Entry 8BPF (electron microscopy, 3.50 A resolution); this record covers chains B and C of the 12 polymer chains in the assembly.

== Chain B (and C) ==
Molecule: Immunoglobulin heavy constant mu
Source organism: Homo sapiens
Notes: chain C of this document is another copy of the same molecule, construct and numbering; everything in this record applies to it too
Sequence (348 residues; numbered 229 to 576; the number before each row is that of its first residue):
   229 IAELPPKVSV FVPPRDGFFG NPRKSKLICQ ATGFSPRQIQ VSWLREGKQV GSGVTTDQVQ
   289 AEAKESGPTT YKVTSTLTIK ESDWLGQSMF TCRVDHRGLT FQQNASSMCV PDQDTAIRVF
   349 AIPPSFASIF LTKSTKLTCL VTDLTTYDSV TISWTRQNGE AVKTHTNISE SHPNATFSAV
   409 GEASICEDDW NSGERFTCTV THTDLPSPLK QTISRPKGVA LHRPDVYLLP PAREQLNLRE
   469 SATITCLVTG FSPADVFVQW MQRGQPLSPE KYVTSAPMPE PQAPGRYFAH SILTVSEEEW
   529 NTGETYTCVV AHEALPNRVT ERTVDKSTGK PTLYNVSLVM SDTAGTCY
Unresolved in the structure: 229-345, 572-576 (chain C: 229-345, 570-576)
Cystine bridges: Cys367-Cys426, Cys474-Cys536
Glycans and other covalent adducts: N-acetylglucosamine (NAG) linked to Asn563
Reported in the primary citation:
  - post-translational modification sites: Asn563
  - specificity-determining residues: Arg467, Arg514 (proposed by the authors, not directly observed)
  - specificity-determining residues: Arg467, Arg514 (by similarity / conservation)

== Chain B / chain C interface ==
Pairs across the interface - 28 pairs, chain B then chain C:
  Cys414(B) - Cys414(C)  disulfide
  Arg451(B) - Arg491(C)  hydrogen bond (side chain-backbone)
  Gly492(B) - Arg451(C)  hydrogen bond (backbone-side chain)
  Gly492(B) - Pro544(C)
  Asn545(B) - Phe358(C)
  Asn545(B) - Val537(C)
  Asn545(B) - Val547(C)
  Glu549(B) - Val547(C)
  Pro559(B) - Thr560(C)
  Thr560(B) - Pro559(C)
  Thr560(B) - Thr560(C)
  Thr560(B) - Leu561(C)  hydrogen bond (backbone-backbone)
  Leu561(B) - Leu561(C)
  Tyr562(B) - Leu561(C)  hydrogen bond (backbone-backbone)
  Tyr562(B) - Tyr562(C)  hydrophobic
  Tyr562(B) - Asn563(C)  hydrogen bond (backbone-backbone)
  Asn563(B) - Asn563(C)
  Val564(B) - Asn563(C)
  Val564(B) - Val564(C)  hydrophobic
  Val564(B) - Ser565(C)
  Ser565(B) - Ser565(C)
  Leu566(B) - Ser565(C)
  Leu566(B) - Leu566(C)
  Leu566(B) - Val567(C)  hydrogen bond (backbone-backbone)
  Leu566(B) - Met568(C)  hydrophobic
  Val567(B) - Val567(C)  hydrophobic
  Met568(B) - Val567(C)
  Met568(B) - Ser569(C)  hydrogen bond (backbone-backbone)
Other interface residues (no listed pair), chain B (21 interface residues in all): Phe358, Gln493, Val537, Pro544, Val547, Thr548
Other interface residues (no listed pair), chain C (23 interface residues in all): Asp416, Gly492, Asn545, Thr548, Glu549
Disulfides between the chains: Cys414(B)-Cys414(C)

== In short ==
The interface between chain B and chain C involves 21 residues on one side and 23 on the other; the contacts
include 1 disulfide bond and 7 hydrogen bonds. Among the polar pairs are Arg451(B)-Arg491(C),
Gly492(B)-Arg451(C) and Thr560(B)-Leu561(C). Covalently linked N-acetylglucosamine: at Asn563(B). The paper
reports specificity determinants Arg467(B) and Arg514(B); a modification site at Asn563(B).
Both chains are Immunoglobulin heavy constant mu (Homo sapiens). Entry 8BPF (FcMR binding at subunit Fcu1 of
IgM pentamer) was determined by electron microscopy, deposited together with 8BPE and 8BPG.
